1M04 - chain A; structure by X-ray diffraction, 1.95 A resolution.

== Chain A ==
Name: Beta-N-acetylhexosaminidase
From: Streptomyces plicatus
Notes: EC 3.2.1.52
Reference sequence: O85361 (O85361_STRPL); residues 3-506 here = UniProt positions 3-506
Amino-acid sequence (512 residues; numbered -5 to 506; the number before each row is that of its first residue; numbers below 1 keep their minus sign (Met-5 is residue -5)):
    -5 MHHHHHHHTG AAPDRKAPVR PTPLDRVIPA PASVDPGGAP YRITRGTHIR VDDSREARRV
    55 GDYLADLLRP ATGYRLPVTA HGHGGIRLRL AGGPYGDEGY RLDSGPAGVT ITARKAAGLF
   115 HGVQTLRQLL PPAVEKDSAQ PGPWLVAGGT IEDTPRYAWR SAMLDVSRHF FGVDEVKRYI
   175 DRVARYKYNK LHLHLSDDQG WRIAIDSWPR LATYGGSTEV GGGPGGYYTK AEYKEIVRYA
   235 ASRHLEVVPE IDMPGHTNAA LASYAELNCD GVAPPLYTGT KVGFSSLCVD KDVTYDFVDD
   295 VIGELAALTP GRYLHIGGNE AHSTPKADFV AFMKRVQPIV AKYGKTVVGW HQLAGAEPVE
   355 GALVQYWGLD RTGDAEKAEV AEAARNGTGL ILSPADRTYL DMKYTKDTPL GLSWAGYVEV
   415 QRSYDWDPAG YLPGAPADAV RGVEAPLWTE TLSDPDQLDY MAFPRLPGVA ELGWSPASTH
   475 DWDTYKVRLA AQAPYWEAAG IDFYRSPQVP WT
Unresolved in the structure: -5 to 7
Disulfide bonds: Cys263-Cys282
Sequence notes: cloning artifact (-5); expression tag (-4 to 2); engineered mutation Asn313 (Asp in O85361)
Ligand contacts: N-acetylglucosamine (NAG; 2-acetamido-2-deoxy-beta-D-glucopyranose): Arg162, His250, Val276, Asn313, Glu314, Trp344, Trp361, Tyr393, Asp395, Met396, Leu406, Trp408, Trp442, Glu444

== Overview ==
Bound to chain A: N-acetylglucosamine.
Chain A is Beta-N-acetylhexosaminidase (Streptomyces plicatus); the structure, Mutant Streptomyces plicatus
beta-hexosaminidase (D313N) in complex with product (GlcNAc), was determined by X-ray diffraction (same
publication as 1M01 and 1M03).
